8VLW - chains F and G of the 7 polymer chains in the assembly; structure by electron microscopy, 3.34 A resolution.

[Chain F (and G)]
Molecule: Tol-Pal system protein TolR
Organism: Acinetobacter baumannii
Notes: chain G of this document is another copy of the same molecule, construct and numbering; everything in this record applies to it too
UniProtKB: A0A2I8CU89 (A0A2I8CU89_ACIBA); residue numbers follow UniProt; this construct covers 7-45
Sequence (39 residues; each row starts with the number of its first residue):
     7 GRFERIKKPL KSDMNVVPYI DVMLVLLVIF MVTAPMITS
Reported in the primary citation:
  - self-association interface (contacts with another copy of this molecule); pairs are residue here / residue on that copy: Val23-Val23

[Interface between chain F and chain G]
Pairs across the interface (12; chain F residue first):
  Val23(F) with Val22(G), hydrophobic
  Tyr25(F) with Tyr25(G)
  Asp27(F) with Ile26(G)
  Val28(F) with Tyr25(G), hydrophobic; Ile26(G), hydrophobic
  Val31(F) with Met29(G)
  Leu32(F) with Met29(G), hydrophobic
  Val34(F) with Leu33(G), hydrophobic
  Ile35(F) with Leu33(G), hydrophobic; Phe36(G), hydrophobic
  Val38(F) with Ala40(G)
  Met42(F) with Ala40(G)
Also at the interface, not in a pair above, chain F (13 interface residues in all): Asn21, Pro24, Ser45
Also at the interface, not in a pair above, chain G (11 interface residues in all): Val23, Met37, Ile43, Ser45

[In short]
13 residues of chain F and 11 residues of chain G are in contact. The paper reports a self-association
interface involving Val23(F).
Both chains are Tol-Pal system protein TolR (Acinetobacter baumannii). Entry 8VLW (TolQ-TolR inner membrane
protein complex from Acinetobacter baumannii) was determined by electron microscopy.
